Entry 5VWC (X-ray diffraction, 1.91 A resolution); this record covers chain A.

== Chain A ==
Molecule: Protein scribble homolog
Organism: Homo sapiens
UniProtKB: Q14160 (SCRIB_HUMAN); residue numbers follow UniProt; this construct covers 725-815
Amino-acid sequence (101 residues; each row starts with the number of its first residue):
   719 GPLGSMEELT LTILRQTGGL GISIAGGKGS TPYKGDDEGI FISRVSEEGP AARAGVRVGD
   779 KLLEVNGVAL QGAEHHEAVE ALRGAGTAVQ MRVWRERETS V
Not modelled in the structure: 719-723
Sequence notes: expression tag (719-724, 816-819)
Swiss-Prot annotation at these positions:
  - modified residue: Ser764 (Phosphoserine)
  - mutagenesis: Leu738 to Gly739 (Alters interaction with LPP), Leu738 (L738R: Loss of anti-proliferative activity)

== Summary ==
Curated annotation (UniProt) lists 2 mutagenesis sites.
Chain A is Protein scribble homolog (Homo sapiens); the structure, Crystal structure of human Scribble PDZ1
domain, was determined by X-ray diffraction (same publication as 5VWI and 5VWK).
